Entry 7NKQ (electron microscopy, 2.98 A resolution); this record covers chains d and b of the 8 polymer chains in the assembly.

Chain d:
Molecule: ATP synthase subunit b-delta
From: Mycolicibacterium smegmatis MC2 155
UniProt: A0R203 (ATPFD_MYCS2); residues 1-445 here = UniProt positions 1-445
Sequence (445 residues; numbered 1 to 445; the number before each row is that of its first residue):
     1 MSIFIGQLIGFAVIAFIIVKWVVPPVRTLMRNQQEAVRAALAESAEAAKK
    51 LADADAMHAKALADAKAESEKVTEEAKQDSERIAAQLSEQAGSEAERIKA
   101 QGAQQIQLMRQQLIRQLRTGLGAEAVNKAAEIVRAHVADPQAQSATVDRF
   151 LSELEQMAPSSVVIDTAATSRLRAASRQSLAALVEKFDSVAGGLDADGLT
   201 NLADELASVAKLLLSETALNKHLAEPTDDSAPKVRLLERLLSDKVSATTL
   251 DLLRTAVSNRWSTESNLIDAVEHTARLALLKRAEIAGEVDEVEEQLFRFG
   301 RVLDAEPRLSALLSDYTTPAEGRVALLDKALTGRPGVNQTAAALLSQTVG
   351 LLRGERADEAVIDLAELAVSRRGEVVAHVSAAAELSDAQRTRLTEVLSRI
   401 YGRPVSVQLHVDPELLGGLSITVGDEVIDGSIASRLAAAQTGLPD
Not modelled in the structure: 1-108, 163-168, 445

Chain b:
Molecule: ATP synthase subunit b
From: Mycolicibacterium smegmatis MC2 155
Notes: engineered mutation(s): C-ter 10His tag
UniProt: A0R204 (ATPF_MYCS2); numbering as in UniProt (aligned over 1-170)
Sequence (180 residues; numbered 1 to 180; the number before each row is that of its first residue):
     1 MGEFSATILAASQAAEEGGGGSNFLIPNGTFFAVLIIFLIVLGVISKWVV
    51 PPISKVLAEREAMLAKTAADNRKSAEQVAAAQADYEKEMAEARAQASALR
   101 DEARAAGRSVVDEKRAQASGEVAQTLTQADQQLSAQGDQVRSGLESSVDG
   151 LSAKLASRILGVDVNSGGTQHHHHHHHHHH
Not modelled in the structure: 1-129, 167-180
Construct notes: expression tag (171-180)

How chain d and chain b interact:
Residue-residue contacts (24; chain d residue first):
  Met-109(d) / Leu-133(b)
  Arg-110(d) / Leu-133(b)
  Leu-113(d) / Leu-133(b)
  Leu-113(d) / Gly-137(b)
  Leu-117(d) / Val-140(b)  hydrophobic
  Leu-121(d) / Leu-144(b)  hydrophobic
  Leu-121(d) / Leu-151(b)  hydrophobic
  Glu-124(d) / Val-148(b)
  Ala-125(d) / Ser-152(b)
  Lys-128(d) / Ser-152(b)
  Ala-129(d) / Ser-152(b)
  Ala-129(d) / Leu-155(b)  hydrophobic
  Ile-132(d) / Ser-152(b)
  Ile-132(d) / Ala-156(b)  hydrophobic
  Ile-132(d) / Val-164(b)  hydrophobic
  Val-133(d) / Ala-156(b)  hydrophobic
  Val-133(d) / Ile-159(b)  hydrophobic
  Val-133(d) / Leu-160(b)  hydrophobic
  His-136(d) / Leu-160(b)
  Arg-149(d) / Leu-160(b)  hydrogen bond (side chain-backbone)
  Arg-149(d) / Val-162(b)
  Ile-432(d) / Ile-159(b)
  Arg-435(d) / Arg-158(b)
  Leu-436(d) / Ile-159(b)  hydrophobic
Interface residues without a listed pair, chain d (19 interface residues in all): Val-126, Thr-146, Ala-439
Interface residues without a listed pair, chain b (18 interface residues in all): Arg-141, Ala-153, Gly-161, Ser-166

In short:
Chain d and chain b form an interface of 19 and 18 residues respectively, with 1 hydrogen bond. The
hydrogen-bonded pair is Arg-149(d)/Leu-160(b).
Chain d is ATP synthase subunit b-delta and chain b is ATP synthase subunit b, both from Mycolicibacterium
smegmatis MC2 155; the structure, Mycobacterium smegmatis ATP synthase b-delta state 3, was determined by
electron microscopy together with 7NJK, 7NJL, 7NJM, 7NJN, 7NJO, 7NJP and 20 further entries from the same
study.
